PDB entry 8IUK | electron microscopy, 2.67 A resolution | chains A and E of the 6 polymer chains in the assembly

# Chain A
Name: G subunit alpha (q)
From: Homo sapiens
Chain sequence (361 residues; numbered 7 to 359 plus 130 insertion-coded residues; 122 numbers in that range are skipped by the numbering (no residue carries them; nothing is unmodelled there); the number before each row is that of its first residue; a row labelled like 61A-61Z holds insertion residues (61A, then the next letters in order)):
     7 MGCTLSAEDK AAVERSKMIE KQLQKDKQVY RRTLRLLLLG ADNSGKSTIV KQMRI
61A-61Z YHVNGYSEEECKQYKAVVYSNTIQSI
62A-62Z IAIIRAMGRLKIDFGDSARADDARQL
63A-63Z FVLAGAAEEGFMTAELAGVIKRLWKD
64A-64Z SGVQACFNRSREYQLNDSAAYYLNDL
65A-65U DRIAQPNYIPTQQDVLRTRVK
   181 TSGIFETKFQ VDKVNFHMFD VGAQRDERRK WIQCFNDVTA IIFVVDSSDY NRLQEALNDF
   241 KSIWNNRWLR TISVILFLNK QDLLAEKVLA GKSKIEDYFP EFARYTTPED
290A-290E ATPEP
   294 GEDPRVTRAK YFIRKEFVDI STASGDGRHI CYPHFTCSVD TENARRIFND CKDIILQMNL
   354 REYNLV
Unresolved in the structure: 7-10, 61A-61Z, 62A-62Z, 63A-63Z, 64A-64Z, 65A-65U, 290A-290E

# Chain E
Name: Antibody fragment scFv16
From: Mus musculus
Notes: antibody fragment or engineered binder
Chain sequence (247 residues; numbered 1 to 247; the number before each row is that of its first residue):
     1 VQLVESGGGL VQPGGSRKLS CSASGFAFSS FGMHWVRQAP EKGLEWVAYI SSGSGTIYYA
    61 DTVKGRFTIS RDDPKNTLFL QMTSLRSEDT AMYYCVRSIY YYGSSPFDFW GQGTTLTVSA
   121 GGGGSGGGGS GGGGSADIVM TQATSSVPVT PGESVSISCR SSKSLLHSNG NTYLYWFLQR
   181 PGQSPQLLIY RMSNLASGVP DRFSGSGSGT AFTLTISRLE AEDVGVYYCM QHLEYPLTFG
   241 AGTKLEL
Unresolved in the structure: 120-135, 192

# Chain A / chain E interface
Pairs across the interface (20):
  Leu-11(A) with His-167(E)
  Ser-12(A) with Tyr-173(E), hydrogen bond
  Ala-13(A) with His-232(E); Leu-233(E); Tyr-235(E)
  Glu-14(A) with Tyr-100(E); Tyr-173(E); Tyr-175(E), hydrogen bond; Arg-191(E), salt bridge; His-232(E)
  Asp-15(A) with Asn-169(E)
  Lys-16(A) with Tyr-235(E), hydrogen bond
  Ala-17(A) with Tyr-100(E), hydrophobic
  Glu-20(A) with Ser-51(E), hydrogen bond; Ser-52(E); Gly-55(E); Thr-56(E), hydrogen bond
  Arg-21(A) with Ser-30(E), hydrogen bond (side chain-backbone); Ile-99(E)
  Met-24(A) with Ser-52(E), hydrogen bond
Interface residues without a listed pair, chain A (11 interface residues in all): Ala-18
Interface residues without a listed pair, chain E (19 interface residues in all): Tyr-49, Tyr-58, Pro-106, Glu-234

# Summary
11 residues of chain A face 19 of chain E across their interface, with 7 hydrogen bonds and 1 salt bridge.
Polar contacts include Glu-14(A)/Arg-191(E), Ser-12(A)/Tyr-173(E) and Glu-14(A)/Tyr-175(E).
Chain A is G subunit alpha (q) (Homo sapiens) and chain E is Antibody fragment scFv16 (Mus musculus); the
structure, Cryo-EM structure of the PGF2-alpha-bound human PTGFR-Gq complex, was determined by electron
microscopy together with 8IUL and 8IUM from the same study.
